3HOW - chains B and C of the 15 polymer chains in the assembly; structure by X-ray diffraction, 3.60 A resolution.

# Chain B
Protein: DNA-directed RNA polymerase II subunit RPB2
Source organism: Saccharomyces cerevisiae
Notes: EC 2.7.7.6
Reference sequence: P08518 (RPB2_YEAST); numbering as in UniProt (aligned over 1-1224)
Sequence (1224 residues; each row starts with the number of its first residue):
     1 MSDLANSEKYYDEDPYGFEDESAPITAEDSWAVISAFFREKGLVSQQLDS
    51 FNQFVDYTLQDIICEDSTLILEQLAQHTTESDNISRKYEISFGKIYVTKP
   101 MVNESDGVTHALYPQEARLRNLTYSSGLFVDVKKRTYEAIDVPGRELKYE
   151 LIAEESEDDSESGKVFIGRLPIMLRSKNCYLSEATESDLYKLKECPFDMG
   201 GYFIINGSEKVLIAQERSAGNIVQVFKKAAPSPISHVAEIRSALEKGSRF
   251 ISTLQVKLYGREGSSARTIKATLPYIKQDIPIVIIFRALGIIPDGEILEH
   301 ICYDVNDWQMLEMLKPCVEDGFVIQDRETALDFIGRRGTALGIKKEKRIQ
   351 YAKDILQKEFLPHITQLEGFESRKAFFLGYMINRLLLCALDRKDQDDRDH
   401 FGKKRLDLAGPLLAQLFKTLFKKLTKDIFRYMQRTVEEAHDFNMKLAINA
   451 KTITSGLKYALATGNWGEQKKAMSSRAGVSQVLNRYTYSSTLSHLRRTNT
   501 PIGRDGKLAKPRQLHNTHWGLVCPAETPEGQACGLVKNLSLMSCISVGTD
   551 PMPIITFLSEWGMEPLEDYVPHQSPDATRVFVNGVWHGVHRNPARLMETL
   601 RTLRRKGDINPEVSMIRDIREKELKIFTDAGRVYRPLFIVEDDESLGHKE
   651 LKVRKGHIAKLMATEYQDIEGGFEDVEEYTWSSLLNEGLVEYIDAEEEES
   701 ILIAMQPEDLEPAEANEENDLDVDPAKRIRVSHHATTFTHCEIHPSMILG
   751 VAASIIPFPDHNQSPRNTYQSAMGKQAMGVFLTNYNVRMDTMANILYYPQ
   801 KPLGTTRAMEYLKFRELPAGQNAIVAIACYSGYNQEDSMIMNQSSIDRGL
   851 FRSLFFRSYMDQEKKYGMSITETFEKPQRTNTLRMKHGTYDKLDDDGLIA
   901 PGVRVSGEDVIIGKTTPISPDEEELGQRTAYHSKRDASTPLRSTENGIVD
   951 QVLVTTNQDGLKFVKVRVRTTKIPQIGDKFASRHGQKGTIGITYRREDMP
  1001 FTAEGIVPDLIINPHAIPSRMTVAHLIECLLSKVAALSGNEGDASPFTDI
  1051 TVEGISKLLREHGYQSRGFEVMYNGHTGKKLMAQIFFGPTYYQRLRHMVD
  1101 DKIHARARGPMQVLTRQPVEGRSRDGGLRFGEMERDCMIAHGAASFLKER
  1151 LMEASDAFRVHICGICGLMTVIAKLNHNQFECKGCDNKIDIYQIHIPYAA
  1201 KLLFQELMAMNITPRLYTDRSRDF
Not modelled in the structure: 1-19, 71-89, 135-163, 337-344, 438-445, 471, 669-677, 716-721, 920-932
Bound ions: Zn2+: Cys1163, Cys1166, Cys1182, Cys1185
What the authors report for this chain:
  - binding site for the 18-nt RNA strand: Arg766, Arg1020
  - binding site for the 26-nt DNA strand: Arg504

# Chain C
Protein: DNA-directed RNA polymerase II subunit RPB3
Source organism: Saccharomyces cerevisiae
Notes: EC 2.7.7.6
Reference sequence: P16370 (RPB3_YEAST); residue numbers follow UniProt; this construct covers 2-318
Sequence (347 residues; numbered -28 to 318; the number before each row is that of its first residue; numbers below 1 keep their minus sign (Met-28 is residue -28)):
   -28 MGSHHHHHHSNSGLNDIFEAQKIEWHEDTGSEEGPQVKIREASKDNVDFI
    22 LSNVDLAMANSLRRVMIAEIPTLAIDSVEVETNTTVLADEFIAHRLGLIP
    72 LQSMDIEQLEYSRDCFCEDHCDKCSVVLTLQAFGESESTTNVYSKDLVIV
   122 SNLMGRNIGHPIIQDKEGNGVLICKLRKGQELKLTCVAKKGIAKEHAKWG
   172 PAAAIEFEYDPWNKLKHTDYWYEQDSAKEWPQSKNCEYEDPPNEGDPFDY
   222 KAQADTFYMNVESVGSIPVDQVVVRGIDTLQKKVASILLALTQMDQDKVN
   272 FASGDNNTASNMLGSNEDVMMTGAEQDPYSNASQMGNTGSGGYDNAW
Not modelled in the structure: -28 to 2, 269-318
Sequence notes: expression tag (-28 to 1)
Bound ions: Zn2+: Cys86, Cys88, Cys92, Cys95
Curated features (UniProtKB/Swiss-Prot):
  - binding site (Zn(2+)): Cys86, Cys88, Cys92, Cys95
  - modified residue: Ser2 (N-acetylserine)
  - natural variant: Ala30 (A30D: In mutant RPB3-1)
  - mutagenesis: Lys9 (K9E: Transcript termination readthrough)

# Interface between chain B and chain C
Pairs across the interface (72):
  Asn786(B) - Val57(C)
  Tyr797(B) - Glu61(C)
  Tyr798(B) - Phe62(C)  hydrophobic
  Tyr798(B) - Arg66(C)
  Asp847(B) - His65(C)  hydrogen bond (backbone-side chain)
  Asp847(B) - His167(C)  salt bridge
  Asp847(B) - Ala168(C)
  Arg848(B) - His65(C)
  Arg848(B) - Leu69(C)
  Arg848(B) - Ala168(C)
  Gly849(B) - His65(C)
  Arg852(B) - His65(C)
  Leu854(B) - Glu61(C)
  Arg969(B) - Ala59(C)
  Arg969(B) - Asp60(C)  salt bridge
  Arg969(B) - Glu61(C)  salt bridge
  Thr971(B) - Glu61(C)  hydrogen bond
  Arg995(B) - Lys165(C)
  Arg996(B) - Arg34(C)
  Arg996(B) - Ile38(C)
  Arg996(B) - Ala174(C)
  Arg996(B) - Ala175(C)
  Glu997(B) - Arg34(C)
  Glu997(B) - Arg35(C)  hydrogen bond (backbone-side chain)
  Glu997(B) - Ala39(C)
  Asp998(B) - Arg35(C)  salt bridge
  Phe1001(B) - Arg34(C)
  Phe1001(B) - Phe178(C)  hydrophobic
  Ala1003(B) - Glu177(C)
  Ala1003(B) - Phe178(C)  hydrogen bond (backbone-backbone)
  Ala1003(B) - Glu179(C)
  Glu1004(B) - Glu177(C)
  Arg1060(B) - Lys199(C)
  Arg1060(B) - Glu200(C)
  Arg1060(B) - Pro202(C)
  Gly1063(B) - Pro202(C)
  Gln1065(B) - Glu200(C)
  Gln1065(B) - Trp201(C)  hydrogen bond
  Gln1065(B) - Pro202(C)
  Arg1067(B) - Trp192(C)
  Arg1067(B) - Glu194(C)  salt bridge
  Phe1069(B) - Trp192(C)
  Phe1069(B) - Trp201(C)
  Glu1070(B) - Trp201(C)
  Tyr1073(B) - Phe178(C)
  Tyr1073(B) - Glu179(C)
  Tyr1073(B) - Tyr180(C)  hydrophobic
  Gly1075(B) - Asn31(C)  hydrogen bond (backbone-side chain)
  Gly1075(B) - Arg34(C)
  Gly1075(B) - Arg35(C)  hydrogen bond (backbone-side chain)
  His1076(B) - Asn31(C)  hydrogen bond (backbone-side chain)
  Thr1077(B) - Asn31(C)  hydrogen bond (backbone-side chain)
  Gly1078(B) - Asn31(C)
  Gly1078(B) - Phe178(C)
  Gly1078(B) - Tyr180(C)
  Lys1079(B) - Leu27(C)
  Lys1079(B) - Tyr180(C)
  Lys1079(B) - His188(C)
  Lys1080(B) - Tyr180(C)  hydrogen bond (backbone-side chain)
  Lys1080(B) - Asp181(C)  hydrogen bond (side chain-backbone)
  Lys1080(B) - His188(C)
  Lys1080(B) - Thr189(C)
  Leu1081(B) - His188(C)
  Leu1081(B) - Thr189(C)
  Met1082(B) - Lys187(C)
  Met1082(B) - His188(C)
  Met1082(B) - Thr189(C)
  Met1082(B) - Asp190(C)  hydrogen bond (backbone-backbone)
  Gln1084(B) - Thr189(C)
  Gln1084(B) - Asp190(C)
  Gln1084(B) - Tyr191(C)  hydrogen bond (side chain-backbone)
  Gln1084(B) - Trp201(C)
Also at the interface, not in a pair above, chain B (41 interface residues in all): Tyr785, Ser844, Ile948, Met999, Gly1005, Tyr1064, Ser1066, Val1071
Also at the interface, not in a pair above, chain C (38 interface residues in all): Ala28, Ile176, Asn184

# In short
41 residues of chain B and 38 residues of chain C are in contact; the contacts include 13 hydrogen bonds and 5
salt bridges. Among the polar pairs are Asp847(B)-His167(C), Arg969(B)-Asp60(C) and Arg969(B)-Glu61(C). The
paper reports a binding site for the 18-nt RNA strand at Arg766(B) and Arg1020(B); a binding site for the
26-nt DNA strand at Arg504(B).
Here chain B is DNA-directed RNA polymerase II subunit RPB2 and chain C is DNA-directed RNA polymerase II
subunit RPB3, both from Saccharomyces cerevisiae. Entry 3HOW (Complete RNA polymerase II elongation complex
III with a T-U mismatch and a frayed RNA 3'-uridine) was determined by X-ray diffraction (same publication as
3HOU, 3HOV, 3HOX, 3HOY and 3HOZ).
